PDB entry 8UBC | electron microscopy, 3.29 A resolution | chains B and C of the 8 polymer chains in the assembly

[Chain B (and C)]
Molecule: Avd
Organism: Bordetella phage BPP-1
Notes: EC 4.2.1.147; chain C of this document is another copy of the same molecule, construct and numbering; everything in this record applies to it too
UniProtKB: chimeric construct of Q775D7, Q9FA38: residues 1-124 from Q775D7 (Q775D7_BPBPP) positions 1-124 (same numbers); residues 125-290 from Q9FA38 positions 5-170 (UniProt number = residue number - 120)
Amino-acid sequence (290 residues; each row starts with the number of its first residue):
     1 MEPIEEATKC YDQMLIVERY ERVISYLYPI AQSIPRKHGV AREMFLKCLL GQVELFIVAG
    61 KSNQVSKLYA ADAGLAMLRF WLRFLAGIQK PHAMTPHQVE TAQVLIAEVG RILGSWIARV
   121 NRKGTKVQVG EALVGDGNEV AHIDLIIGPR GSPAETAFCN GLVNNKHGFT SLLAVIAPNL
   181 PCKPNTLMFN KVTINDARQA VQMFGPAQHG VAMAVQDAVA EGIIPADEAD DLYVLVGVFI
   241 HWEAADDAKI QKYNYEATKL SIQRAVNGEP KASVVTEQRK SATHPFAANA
Unresolved in the structure: 123-290 (chain C: 1-10, 122-290)

[Interface between chain B and chain C]
Pairs across the interface (45; chain B residue first):
  Ile4(B) with Ala107(C), hydrophobic; Arg111(C)
  Glu6(B) with Asp72(C); Ala76(C); Arg79(C), salt bridge
  Ala7(B) with Asp72(C), hydrogen bond (backbone-side chain); Ile117(C), hydrophobic
  Thr8(B) with Tyr69(C)
  Val17(B) with Arg83(C)
  Glu21(B) with Phe80(C); Arg83(C), salt bridge
  Ile24(B) with Phe80(C), hydrophobic; Phe84(C), hydrophobic
  Tyr28(B) with His38(C), hydrogen bond; Ala41(C); Phe84(C), hydrophobic; Ile88(C), hydrophobic
  Pro29(B) with Gln89(C)
  Gln32(B) with Lys37(C), hydrogen bond (side chain-backbone); His38(C), hydrogen bond; Lys90(C)
  Glu43(B) with Val40(C)
  Leu46(B) with Val40(C), hydrophobic
  Lys47(B) with Val40(C); Glu43(C), salt bridge; Met44(C)
  Leu50(B) with Val40(C), hydrophobic; Ala41(C); Met77(C); Phe80(C); Trp81(C), hydrophobic; Phe84(C), hydrophobic
  Gly51(B) with Met44(C)
  Val53(B) with Met77(C), hydrophobic; Phe80(C), hydrophobic
  Glu54(B) with Met77(C), hydrogen bond (backbone-side chain)
  Ile57(B) with Ala73(C); Ala76(C); Met77(C), hydrophobic; Phe80(C), hydrophobic
  Val58(B) with Ala73(C), hydrophobic
  Lys61(B) with Tyr69(C); Asp72(C), salt bridge; Ala73(C); Ala76(C)
Interface residues without a listed pair, chain B (23 interface residues in all): Gln13, Arg36, Arg42
Interface residues without a listed pair, chain C (25 interface residues in all): Arg36, Gly39, Ala70

[Summary]
Chain B and chain C form an interface of 23 and 25 residues respectively; the contacts include 5 hydrogen
bonds and 4 salt bridges. Polar pairs include Glu6(B)-Arg79(C), Glu21(B)-Arg83(C) and Lys47(B)-Glu43(C).
Chain B and chain C are both Avd (Bordetella phage BPP-1); the structure, Diversity-generating retroelement
(DGR) ribonucleoprotein reverse transcriptase - Resting State 1b, was determined by electron microscopy
together with 8UB7, 8UB8, 8UB9, 8UBA, 8UBB, 8UBD, 8UBE and 8UBF from the same study.
